PDB entry 5C4I | X-ray diffraction, 2.27 A resolution | chains A and F of the 6 polymer chains in the assembly

[Chain A]
Protein: Oxalate oxidoreductase subunit alpha
Source organism: Moorella thermoacetica (strain ATCC 39073)
Notes: EC 1.2.7.10
UniProt: Q2RI41 (OORA_MOOTA); residue numbers follow UniProt; this construct covers 1-395
Sequence (395 residues; row label = number of the first residue in the row):
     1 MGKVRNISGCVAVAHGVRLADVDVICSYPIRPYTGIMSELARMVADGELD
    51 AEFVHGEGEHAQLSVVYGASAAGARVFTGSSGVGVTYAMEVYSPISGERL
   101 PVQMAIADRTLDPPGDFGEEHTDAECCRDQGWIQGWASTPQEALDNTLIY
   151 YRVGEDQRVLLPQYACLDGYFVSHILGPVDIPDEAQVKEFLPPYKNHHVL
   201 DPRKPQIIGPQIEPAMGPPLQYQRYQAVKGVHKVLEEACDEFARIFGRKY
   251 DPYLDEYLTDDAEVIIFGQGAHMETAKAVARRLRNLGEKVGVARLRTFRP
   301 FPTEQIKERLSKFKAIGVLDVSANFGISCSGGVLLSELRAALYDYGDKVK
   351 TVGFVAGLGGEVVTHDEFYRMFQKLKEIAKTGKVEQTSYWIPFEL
Disordered / not traced: 1
Ligand contacts: thiamine diphosphate (TPP): Tyr-28, Pro-29, Ile-30, Glu-59, Val-83, Tyr-87, Arg-109
From the paper describing this entry:
  - binding site for thiamine diphosphate: Tyr-28 to Pro-32, Glu-59, Glu-90, Asp-112
  - binding site for thiamine diphosphate: Arg-109 (proposed by the authors, not directly observed)
  - specificity-determining residues: Arg-31, Gly-115, Phe-117, Gln-211 (proposed by the authors, not directly observed)

[Chain F]
Protein: Oxalate oxidoreductase subunit beta
Source organism: Moorella thermoacetica (strain ATCC 39073)
Notes: EC 1.2.7.10
UniProt: Q2RI42 (OORB_MOOTA); residues 1-314 here = UniProt positions 1-314
Sequence (314 residues; numbered 1 to 314; the number before each row is that of its first residue):
     1 MLDRIASIKKAPDEEYYVPGHRTCAGCGPALTYRLVAKAAGPNTIFIGPT
    51 GCMYVANTSYGCGPWRVPWIHAQITNGGAVASGIEAAYKAMIRKKKTDAE
   101 FPNIIVMAGDGGAVDIGLQALSAMLYRGHDVLFICYDNESYANTGIQTSP
   151 TTPYGANTTFTPPGEVVPEGKKLFPKDNPKVIAHGHPELKYVATASIGWP
   201 VDLMNKVRKGLNQEGPAYIHIHAPCPKGWQFPADKTIEMAKLAVQTGMFQ
   251 LYEYENGEYKLSVKVDKRKPVSEYMKLQKRFAHLKPEHIAKMQAFVDARC
   301 AEVGITVPVVASNA
Disordered / not traced: 313-314
Bound ions: 4Fe-4S cluster Fe: Cys-24, Cys-27, Cys-52, Cys-225; Mg2+: Asp-110, Asn-138, Ser-140 (together with thiamine diphosphate); Na+: Asp-130, Leu-211, Gln-213
Ligand contacts:
  - 4Fe-4S cluster (SF4): Thr-23, Cys-24, Cys-27, Pro-29, Cys-52, Met-53, Ala-56, Asn-138, Ala-142, Ile-146, Cys-225, Pro-226, Lys-227
  - thiamine diphosphate (TPP): Thr-50, Gly-51, Cys-52, Met-53, Ile-74, Thr-75, Gly-109, Asp-110, Gly-111, Gly-112, Ile-116, Tyr-136, Asn-138, Ser-140, Tyr-141, Ala-142, Asn-143, Thr-144
Swiss-Prot annotation at these positions:
  - binding site ([4Fe-4S] cluster): Cys-24, Cys-27, Cys-52, Cys-225
From the paper describing this entry:
  - binding site for thiamine diphosphate: Cys-52, Gly-109 to Asn-143

[Interface between chain A and chain F]
Contacting residue pairs - 90 pairs, chain A then chain F:
  Asp-21(A) / Lys-94(F)  salt bridge
  Asp-21(A) / Lys-96(F)  salt bridge
  Val-22(A) / Lys-94(F)  hydrogen bond (backbone-side chain)
  Asp-23(A) / Ala-90(F)
  Asp-23(A) / Met-91(F)
  Asp-23(A) / Lys-94(F)  salt bridge
  Asp-23(A) / Lys-96(F)  salt bridge
  Val-24(A) / Ala-86(F)
  Val-24(A) / Ala-87(F)  hydrophobic
  Asp-50(A) / Arg-93(F)  salt bridge
  Asp-50(A) / Lys-94(F)  hydrogen bond (backbone-side chain)
  Ala-51(A) / Arg-93(F)
  Glu-52(A) / Ala-86(F)
  Glu-52(A) / Lys-89(F)
  Glu-52(A) / Ala-90(F)
  Glu-52(A) / Arg-93(F)  salt bridge
  Val-54(A) / Ala-86(F)  hydrophobic
  Val-54(A) / Arg-127(F)
  His-55(A) / Arg-127(F)  hydrogen bond (backbone-side chain)
  Gly-56(A) / Arg-127(F)
  Glu-57(A) / Gln-119(F)
  Glu-57(A) / Ala-120(F)
  Glu-57(A) / Ala-123(F)
  Glu-57(A) / Arg-127(F)  salt bridge
  His-60(A) / Thr-75(F)  hydrogen bond
  Ala-61(A) / Ala-79(F)
  Ser-64(A) / Asn-76(F)  hydrogen bond
  Ser-64(A) / Ala-79(F)
  Ser-64(A) / Val-80(F)
  Val-65(A) / Ala-79(F)
  Val-65(A) / Gly-83(F)
  Tyr-67(A) / Ile-70(F)  hydrophobic
  Tyr-67(A) / His-71(F)  hydrogen bond (side chain-backbone)
  Tyr-67(A) / Val-80(F)  hydrophobic
  Gly-68(A) / Val-80(F)
  Gly-68(A) / Ile-84(F)
  Ala-69(A) / Gly-83(F)
  Ala-69(A) / Ile-84(F)
  Ala-69(A) / Ala-87(F)
  Ala-71(A) / Ile-70(F)  hydrophobic
  Ala-72(A) / Ile-84(F)  hydrophobic
  Ala-72(A) / Ala-87(F)  hydrophobic
  Ala-72(A) / Tyr-88(F)  hydrophobic
  Gly-73(A) / Met-91(F)
  Ala-74(A) / Ala-87(F)  hydrophobic
  Tyr-87(A) / Gln-119(F)  hydrogen bond
  Glu-90(A) / Gln-73(F)  hydrogen bond
  Glu-90(A) / Thr-75(F)  hydrogen bond
  Pro-94(A) / Gln-73(F)
  Leu-200(A) / Ile-45(F)
  Leu-200(A) / Trp-69(F)
  Leu-200(A) / Ile-70(F)  hydrophobic
  Leu-200(A) / Ile-84(F)  hydrophobic
  Leu-200(A) / Tyr-88(F)  hydrogen bond (backbone-side chain)
  Asp-201(A) / Pro-68(F)
  Asp-201(A) / Tyr-88(F)
  Asp-201(A) / Ala-99(F)
  Pro-202(A) / Pro-42(F)
  Pro-202(A) / Asn-43(F)
  Pro-202(A) / Pro-68(F)
  Pro-202(A) / Tyr-88(F)
  Arg-203(A) / Thr-97(F)
  Arg-203(A) / Asp-98(F)  salt bridge
  Arg-203(A) / Ala-99(F)
  Pro-205(A) / Arg-66(F)
  Pro-205(A) / Val-67(F)
  Pro-205(A) / Pro-68(F)
  Gln-206(A) / Pro-68(F)
  Gln-206(A) / Trp-69(F)  hydrogen bond (backbone-backbone)
  Ile-207(A) / Gly-63(F)
  Ile-207(A) / Trp-65(F)
  Ile-207(A) / Trp-69(F)
  Ile-208(A) / Trp-69(F)  hydrogen bond (backbone-backbone)
  Ile-208(A) / Ile-70(F)
  Ile-208(A) / His-71(F)  hydrogen bond (backbone-backbone)
  Gly-209(A) / Tyr-54(F)  hydrogen bond (backbone-side chain)
  Gly-209(A) / Trp-69(F)
  Gly-209(A) / His-71(F)
  Pro-210(A) / Tyr-54(F)
  Pro-210(A) / Thr-58(F)
  Pro-210(A) / Cys-62(F)
  Gln-211(A) / Tyr-54(F)  hydrogen bond (backbone-side chain)
  Gln-211(A) / Val-55(F)
  Gln-211(A) / Thr-58(F)  hydrogen bond (backbone-side chain)
  Gln-211(A) / Ser-59(F)
  Gln-211(A) / Tyr-60(F)
  Gln-211(A) / Gly-61(F)  hydrogen bond (backbone-backbone)
  Ile-212(A) / Tyr-60(F)
  Glu-213(A) / Tyr-60(F)
  Met-216(A) / Tyr-60(F)
Interface residues without a listed pair, chain A (40 interface residues in all): Val-91
Interface residues without a listed pair, chain F (46 interface residues in all): Thr-44, Pro-64, Ser-82, Pro-102, His-129

[In short]
40 residues of chain A face 46 of chain F across their interface, with 17 hydrogen bonds and 8 salt bridges.
Polar contacts include Asp-21(A)/Lys-94(F), Asp-21(A)/Lys-96(F) and Asp-23(A)/Lys-94(F). Chain A binds
thiamine diphosphate. From the paper: a binding site for thiamine diphosphate at Tyr-28(A), Glu-59(A) and
Cys-52(F) among others; specificity determinants Arg-31(A), Gly-115(A) and Phe-117(A) among others.
Here chain A is Oxalate oxidoreductase subunit alpha and chain F is Oxalate oxidoreductase subunit beta, both
from Moorella thermoacetica (strain ATCC 39073). Entry 5C4I (Structure of an Oxalate Oxidoreductase) was
determined by X-ray diffraction.
